Entry 4Z2V (X-ray diffraction, 1.39 A resolution); this record covers chains B and C of the 4 polymer chains in the assembly.

# Chain B
Protein: Avidin family
From: Hoeflea phototrophica DFL-43
UniProtKB: A9D857 (A9D857_9RHIZ); residues 1-134 here correspond to UniProt positions 21-154 (UniProt number = residue number + 20)
Chain sequence (134 residues; row label = number of the first residue in the row):
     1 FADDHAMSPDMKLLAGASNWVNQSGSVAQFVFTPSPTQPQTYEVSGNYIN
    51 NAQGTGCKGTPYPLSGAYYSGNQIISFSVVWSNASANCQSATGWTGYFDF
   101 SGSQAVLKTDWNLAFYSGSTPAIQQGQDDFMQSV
Unresolved in the structure: 1-7, 134
Cystine bridges: C57-C88
UniProt features mapped onto this chain:
  - binding site (biotin): N22, S26, Y48, N50, G56, S90, T92, D128

# Chain C
Protein: Hoef-peptide
From: Hoeflea phototrophica DFL-43
Chain sequence (12 residues; numbered 1 to 12; the number before each row is that of its first residue):
     1 SVATVSESLLTE
Unresolved in the structure: 1

# Chain B / chain C interface
Residue-residue contacts - 33 pairs, chain B then chain C:
  G54(B) - L10(C)
  T55(B) - L9(C)
  G56(B) - L9(C)  hydrogen bond (backbone-backbone)
  C57(B) - L9(C)  hydrophobic
  W81(B) - L9(C)  hydrophobic
  N83(B) - A3(C)
  A84(B) - V2(C)
  A84(B) - A3(C)  hydrogen bond (backbone-backbone)
  S85(B) - A3(C)
  S85(B) - T4(C)  hydrogen bond (backbone-backbone)
  A86(B) - A3(C)
  A86(B) - T4(C)
  N87(B) - T4(C)  hydrogen bond (backbone-backbone)
  N87(B) - V5(C)
  N87(B) - S6(C)  hydrogen bond (backbone-backbone)
  C88(B) - S6(C)
  C88(B) - E7(C)
  C88(B) - S8(C)
  C88(B) - L9(C)  hydrogen bond (backbone-backbone)
  Q89(B) - V5(C)
  Q89(B) - S6(C)
  Q89(B) - E7(C)
  S90(B) - S8(C)
  S90(B) - L9(C)  hydrogen bond (side chain-backbone)
  L113(B) - L9(C)  hydrophobic
  L113(B) - L10(C)  hydrophobic
  F115(B) - S8(C)
  F115(B) - L10(C)  hydrophobic
  Y116(B) - E7(C)
  Y116(B) - S8(C)
  S117(B) - E7(C)
  G118(B) - E7(C)  hydrogen bond (backbone-side chain)
  Q124(B) - L10(C)
Also at the interface, not in a pair above, chain B (21 interface residues in all): N50, T92

# Summary
Chain B and chain C form an interface of 21 and 9 residues respectively; the contacts include 8 hydrogen
bonds. Polar contacts include S90(B)-L9(C), G118(B)-E7(C) and G56(B)-L9(C). Curated annotation (UniProt) lists
8 biotin-binding residues on chain B.
Chain B is Avidin family and chain C is Hoef-peptide, both from Hoeflea phototrophica DFL-43; the structure,
Crystal structure of short hoefavidin-hoef-peptide complex, was determined by X-ray diffraction, deposited
together with 4Z27, 4Z28, 4Z2O, 4Z2P and 4Z6J.
